PDB entry 1KHD | X-ray diffraction, 1.86 A resolution | chains A and D

== Chain A (and D) ==
Molecule: Anthranilate phosphoribosyltransferase
Source organism: Pectobacterium carotovorum
Notes: EC 2.4.2.18; chain D of this document is another copy of the same molecule, construct and numbering; everything in this record applies to it too
Reference sequence: Q8VP84 (Q8VP84_ERWCA); residue numbers follow UniProt; this construct covers 1-345
Sequence (345 residues; numbered 1 to 345; the number before each row is that of its first residue):
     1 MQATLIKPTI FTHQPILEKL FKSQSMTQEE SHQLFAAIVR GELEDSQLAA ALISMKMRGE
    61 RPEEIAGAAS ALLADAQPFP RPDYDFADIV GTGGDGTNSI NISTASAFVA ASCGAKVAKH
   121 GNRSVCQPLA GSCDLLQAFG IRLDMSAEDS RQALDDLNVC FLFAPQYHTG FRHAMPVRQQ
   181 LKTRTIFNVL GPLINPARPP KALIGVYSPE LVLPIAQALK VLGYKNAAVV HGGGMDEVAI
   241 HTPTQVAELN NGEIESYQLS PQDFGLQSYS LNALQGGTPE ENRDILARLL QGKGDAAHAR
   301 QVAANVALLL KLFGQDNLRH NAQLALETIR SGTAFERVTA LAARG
Unresolved in the structure: 1-11, 124-132, 345 (chain D: 1-11, 97-98, 125-126, 345)

== How chain A and chain D interact ==
Contacting residue pairs - 36 pairs, chain A then chain D:
  Gln14(A) with Leu181(D), hydrogen bond (side chain-backbone); Lys182(D), hydrogen bond
  Glu18(A) with Lys182(D); Thr183(D), hydrogen bond
  Leu20(A) with Met57(D)
  Phe21(A) with Ile53(D), hydrophobic; Lys56(D); Met57(D); Thr183(D)
  Ser23(A) with Met57(D)
  Glu44(A) with Gln180(D)
  Ser46(A) with Ala49(D); Gln180(D), hydrogen bond; Leu181(D)
  Gln47(A) with Gln180(D)
  Ala49(A) with Ser46(D)
  Ala50(A) with Ile53(D), hydrophobic
  Ile53(A) with Phe21(D), hydrophobic; Ala50(D), hydrophobic
  Ser54(A) with Met57(D)
  Lys56(A) with Phe21(D)
  Met57(A) with Leu20(D); Phe21(D); Ser23(D); Ser54(D)
  Gln180(A) with Glu44(D); Ser46(D), hydrogen bond; Gln47(D)
  Leu181(A) with Gln14(D), hydrogen bond (backbone-side chain); Glu18(D); Phe21(D); Ser46(D); Ala50(D), hydrophobic
  Lys182(A) with Glu18(D)
  Thr183(A) with Glu18(D), hydrogen bond; Phe21(D)
Other interface residues (no listed pair), chain A (20 interface residues in all): Asp45, Val177
Other interface residues (no listed pair), chain D (20 interface residues in all): Asp45, Val177

== Summary ==
Chain A and chain D each contribute 20 residues to their interface, with 7 hydrogen bonds. Polar contacts
include Gln14(A)-Leu181(D), Gln14(A)-Lys182(D) and Glu18(A)-Thr183(D).
Chain A and chain D are both Anthranilate phosphoribosyltransferase (Pectobacterium carotovorum); the
structure, Crystal Structure Analysis of the anthranilate phosphoribosyltransferase from Erwinia carotovora at
1.9 resolution (current name, Pectobacterium ..., was determined by X-ray diffraction (same publication as
1KGZ).
